Entry 8EFR (electron microscopy, 5.48 A resolution (low resolution: residue-level contacts below are approximate; hydrogen-bond / salt-bridge calls are withheld)); this record covers chains B and E of the 18 polymer chains in the assembly.

# Chain B (and E)
Molecule: Dynamin-like 120 kDa protein, form S1
Source organism: Homo sapiens
Notes: chain E of this document is another copy of the same molecule, construct and numbering; everything in this record applies to it too
UniProtKB: O60313 (OPA1_HUMAN); numbering as in UniProt (aligned over 195-960)
Sequence (766 residues; numbered 195 to 960; the number before each row is that of its first residue):
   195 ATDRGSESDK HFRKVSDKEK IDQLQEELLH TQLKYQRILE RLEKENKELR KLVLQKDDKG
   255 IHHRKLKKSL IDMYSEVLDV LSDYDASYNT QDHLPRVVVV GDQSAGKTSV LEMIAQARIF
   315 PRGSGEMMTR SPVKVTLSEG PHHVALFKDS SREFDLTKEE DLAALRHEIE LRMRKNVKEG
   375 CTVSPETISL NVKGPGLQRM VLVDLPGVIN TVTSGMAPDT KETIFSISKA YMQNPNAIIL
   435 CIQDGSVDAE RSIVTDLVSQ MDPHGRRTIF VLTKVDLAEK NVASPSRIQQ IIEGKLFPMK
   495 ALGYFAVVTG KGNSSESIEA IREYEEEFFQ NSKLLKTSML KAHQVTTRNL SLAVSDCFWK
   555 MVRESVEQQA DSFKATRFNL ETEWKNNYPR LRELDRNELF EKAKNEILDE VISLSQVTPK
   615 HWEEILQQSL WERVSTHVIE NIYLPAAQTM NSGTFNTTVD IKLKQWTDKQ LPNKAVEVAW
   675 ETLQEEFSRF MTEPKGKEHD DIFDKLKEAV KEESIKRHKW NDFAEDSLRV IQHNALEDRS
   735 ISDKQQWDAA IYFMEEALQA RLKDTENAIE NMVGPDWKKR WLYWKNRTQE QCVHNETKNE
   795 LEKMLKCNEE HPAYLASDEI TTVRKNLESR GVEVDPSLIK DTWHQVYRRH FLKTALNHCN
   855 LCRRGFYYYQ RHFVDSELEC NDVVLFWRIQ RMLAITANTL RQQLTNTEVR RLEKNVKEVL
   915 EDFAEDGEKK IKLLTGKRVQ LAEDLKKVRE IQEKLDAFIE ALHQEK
Disulfide bonds: Cys856-Cys874
Residues lining bound ligands:
  - tetrafluoroaluminate (ALF): Asp296, Gln297, Ser298, Glu320, Met321
  - GDP (guanosine-5'-diphosphate): Ser298, Ala299, Gly300, Lys301, Thr302, Ser303, Pro315, Arg316, Gly317, Ser318, Glu320, Met321, Met322, Thr323, Thr467, Lys468, Asp470, Val501, Thr503, Gly504, Lys505, Asn507, Ser508
Swiss-Prot annotation at these positions:
  - region: Gly295 to Thr302 (G1 motif), Met321 to Arg324 (G2 motif), Asp398 to Gly401 (G3 motif), Thr467 to Asp470 (G4 motif), Val501 to Gly504 (G5 motif)
  - binding site (GTP): Ser298, Gly300, Lys301, Thr302, Ser303, Gly317, Lys468, Asp470, Thr503, Gly506, Asn507
  - binding site (Mg(2+)): Thr302, Thr323, Asp398
  - modified residue: Lys228 (N6-acetyllysine)
  - natural variant: Glu270 (E270K: In OPA1), Leu272 (L272P: In OPA1), Asp273 (D273A: In OPA1), Arg290 (R290Q: In OPA1; R290W: In OPA1), Val293 to Val294 (deletion: In OPA1), Gly300 (G300E: In OPA1), Gln310 (Q310R: In OPA1), Arg324 to Pro326 (deletion: In OPA1), Thr330 (T330S: In OPA1), Ala357 (A357T: In DOA+ and OPA1), Val377 (V377I: In OPA1), Ile382 (I382M: In OPA1 and BEHRS), 41 further natural variant entries in UniProt
  - mutagenesis: Glu213 (E213A: In interface mutant 9; strongly decreased ability to mediate mitochondrial fusion; when associated with A-217, A-557 and A-565), Gln217 (Q217A: In interface mutant 9; strongly decreased ability to mediate mitochondrial fusion; when associated with A-213, A-557 and A-565), Arg235 (R235A: In interface mutant 8; strongly decreased ability to mediate mitochondrial fusion), Leu243 (L243A: In mutant control 1; does not affect ability to mediate mitochondrial fusion), Leu248 (L248A: In mutant control 2; does not affect ability to mediate mitochondrial fusion), Gln297 (Q297E: Abolished GTPase activity without affecting the ability to bind membranes), Ser298 (S298A: Abolished GTPase activity without affecting the ability to bind membranes), Lys301 (K301A: Abolished GTPase activity), Thr302 (T302A: Abolished GTPase activity; T302N: Abolished GTPase activity without affecting the ability to bind membranes), Arg316 (R316A: Strongly decreased GTPase activity), Glu320 (E320A: Decreased GTPase activity), Met321 (M321A: Strongly decreased GTPase activity), 39 further mutagenesis entries in UniProt
What the authors report for this chain:
  - contacts within the chain: Arg235-Glu239

# How chain B and chain E interact
Contacting residue pairs (91; chain B residue first):
  Asp296(B) with Arg445(E)
  Gln297(B) with Asp442(E); Glu444(E); Arg445(E)
  Ser318(B) with Val476(E); Ala477(E); Ser478(E)
  Gly319(B) with Asp442(E); Ser478(E); Arg481(E)
  Ile403(B) with Glu444(E)
  Thr405(B) with Glu444(E); Thr449(E); Asp450(E)
  Thr407(B) with Glu444(E); Lys489(E); Leu490(E); Pro492(E)
  Ser408(B) with Lys489(E); Leu490(E)
  Met410(B) with Glu444(E)
  Gln437(B) with Arg445(E)
  Asp438(B) with Val441(E); Arg445(E)
  Ser440(B) with Asp438(E); Ser440(E); Val441(E)
  Val441(B) with Ser298(E); Val441(E); Arg445(E)
  Asp442(B) with Gln297(E); Ser298(E)
  Glu444(B) with Gln297(E); Met321(E); Ile403(E); Thr405(E); Thr407(E); Met410(E)
  Arg445(B) with Asp296(E); Gln297(E); Ser298(E); Val402(E); Ile403(E); Asn404(E); Arg445(E); Ser446(E); Ile447(E)
  Ser446(B) with Asn404(E); Thr405(E); Arg445(E)
  Ile447(B) with Asn404(E); Arg445(E)
  Thr449(B) with Thr405(E)
  Asp450(B) with Asn404(E); Thr405(E); Lys415(E)
  Lys468(B) with Ser440(E); Asn475(E)
  Leu471(B) with Lys474(E); Asn475(E)
  Lys474(B) with Lys474(E)
  Asn475(B) with Ser318(E)
  Val476(B) with Lys468(E); Leu471(E); Lys474(E)
  Ser478(B) with Ser318(E); Gly319(E); Glu320(E)
  Pro479(B) with Ser318(E); Gly319(E)
  Ser480(B) with Gly319(E); Glu320(E)
  Arg481(B) with Gly319(E); Glu320(E); Met321(E); Gly409(E); Met410(E)
  Lys489(B) with Ser408(E); Gly409(E)
  Leu490(B) with Thr407(E); Ser408(E); Gly409(E)
  Phe491(B) with Ser408(E)
  Pro492(B) with Thr405(E); Val406(E); Ser408(E)
  Lys505(B) with Glu473(E); Lys474(E); Asn475(E); Val476(E); Ala477(E)
Interface residues without a listed pair, chain B (41 interface residues in all): Glu320, Asn404, Val406, Gly409, Ala443, Ala477, Gln484
Interface residues without a listed pair, chain E (41 interface residues in all): Phe491, Gly506

# Summary
Chain B and chain E each contribute 41 residues to their interface. Ligands of chain B: GDP and
tetrafluoroaluminate. From UniProt: 11 GTP-binding residues, 3 Mg2+-binding residues and 67 mutagenesis sites
on chain B. The paper reports contacts within the chain involving Glu239(B) and Arg235(B).
Chain B and chain E are both Dynamin-like 120 kDa protein, form S1 (Homo sapiens); the structure, CryoEM of
the soluble OPA1 interfaces with GDP-AlFx bound from the helical assembly on a lipid ..., was determined by
electron microscopy (same publication as 8EEW, 8EF7, 8EFF, 8EFS and 8EFT).
